PDB entry 7TYL | electron microscopy, 3.30 A resolution | chains A and R of the 6 polymer chains in the assembly

== Chain A ==
Molecule: Guanine nucleotide-binding protein G(s) subunit alpha isoforms short
Source organism: Homo sapiens
UniProt: P63092 (GNAS2_HUMAN); residues 1-394 here = UniProt positions 1-394
Amino-acid sequence (394 residues; row label = number of the first residue in the row):
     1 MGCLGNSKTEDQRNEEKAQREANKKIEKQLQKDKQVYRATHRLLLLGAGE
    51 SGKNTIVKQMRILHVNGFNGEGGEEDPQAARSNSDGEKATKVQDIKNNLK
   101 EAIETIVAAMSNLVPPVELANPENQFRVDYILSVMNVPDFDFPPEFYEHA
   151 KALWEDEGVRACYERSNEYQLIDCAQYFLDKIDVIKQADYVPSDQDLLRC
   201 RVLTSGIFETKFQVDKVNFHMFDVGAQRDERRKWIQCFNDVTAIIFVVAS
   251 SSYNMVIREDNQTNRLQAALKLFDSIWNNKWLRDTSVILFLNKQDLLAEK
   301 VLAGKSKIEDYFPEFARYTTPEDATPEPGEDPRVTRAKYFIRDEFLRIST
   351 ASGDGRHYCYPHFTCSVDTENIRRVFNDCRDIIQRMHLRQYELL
Not modelled in the structure: 1-10, 61-203, 251-263
Construct notes: conflict Asn54 (Ser in P63092), Ala226 (Gly in P63092), Ala268 (Glu in P63092), Lys271 (Asn in P63092), Asp274 (Lys in P63092), Lys280 (Arg in P63092), Asp284 (Thr in P63092), Thr285 (Ile in P63092); engineered mutation Ser366 (Ala in P63092)

== Chain R ==
Molecule: Calcitonin receptor
Source organism: Homo sapiens
UniProt: P30988 (CALCR_HUMAN), isoform P30988-2; residue numbers follow UniProt; this construct covers 25-474
Amino-acid sequence (501 residues; row label = number of the first residue in the row; numbers below 1 keep their minus sign (Met-7 is residue -7)):
    -7 MKTIIALSYIFCLVFADYKDDDDLEVLFQGPAAFSNQTYPTIEPKPFLYV
    43 VGRKKMMDAQYKCYDRMQQLPAYQGEGPYCNRTWDGWLCWDDTPAGVLSY
    93 QFCPDYFPDFDPSEKVTKYCDEKGVWFKHPENNRTWSNYTMCNAFTPEKL
   143 KNAYVLYYLAIVGHSLSIFTLVISLGIFVFFRSLGCQRVTLHKNMFLTYI
   193 LNSMIIIIHLVEVVPNGELVRRDPVSCKILHFFHQYMMACNYFWMLCEGI
   243 YLHTLIVVAVFTEKQRLRWYYLLGWGFPLVPTTIHAITRAVYFNDNCWLS
   293 VETHLLYIIHGPVMAALVVNFFFLLNIVRVLVTKMRETHEAESHMYLKAV
   343 KATMILVPLLGIQFVVFPWRPSNKMLGKIYDYVMHSLIHFQGFFVATIYC
   393 FCNNEVQTTVKRQWAQFKIQWNQRWGRRPSNRSARAAAAAAEAGDIPIYI
   443 CHQELRNEPANNQGEESAEIIPLNIIEQESSAPAGLEVLFQGPHHHHHHH
   493 H
Not modelled in the structure: -7 to 40, 410-493
Disulfides: Cys55-Cys81, Cys72-Cys112, Cys95-Cys134, Cys219-Cys289
Construct notes: expression tag (-7 to 24, 475-493); conflict Leu447 (Pro in P30988)
UniProt features mapped onto this chain:
  - glycosylation (N-linked (GlcNAc...) asparagine): Asn28, Asn73, Asn125, Asn130

== Interface between chain A and chain R ==
Residue-residue contacts (37; chain A residue first):
  Arg38(A) - Glu255(R)
  His41(A) - Phe253(R)
  Val217(A) - Phe253(R)  hydrophobic
  Asp323(A) - His331(R)  salt bridge
  Phe376(A) - Phe253(R)  hydrophobic
  Cys379(A) - Phe253(R)
  Arg380(A) - Val249(R)  hydrogen bond (side chain-backbone)
  Arg380(A) - Val250(R)
  Arg380(A) - Phe253(R)
  Asp381(A) - Lys326(R)  salt bridge
  Asp381(A) - Glu329(R)
  Ile383(A) - Val252(R)  hydrophobic
  Ile383(A) - Phe253(R)  hydrophobic
  Gln384(A) - Ile248(R)  hydrogen bond (side chain-backbone)
  Gln384(A) - Val252(R)
  Gln384(A) - Lys326(R)  hydrogen bond
  Arg385(A) - Lys326(R)  hydrogen bond (side chain-backbone)
  Arg385(A) - Glu329(R)  salt bridge
  Arg385(A) - Thr330(R)
  His387(A) - Leu247(R)
  His387(A) - Ile248(R)
  His387(A) - Val252(R)
  Leu388(A) - Ile248(R)  hydrophobic
  Leu388(A) - Leu323(R)  hydrophobic
  Gln390(A) - Arg180(R)
  Tyr391(A) - Arg180(R)
  Tyr391(A) - Glu240(R)  hydrogen bond
  Tyr391(A) - Tyr243(R)
  Tyr391(A) - Leu244(R)  hydrophobic
  Glu392(A) - Asn395(R)
  Glu392(A) - Asn396(R)
  Leu393(A) - Lys340(R)
  Leu393(A) - Ala344(R)  hydrophobic
  Leu393(A) - Ile347(R)  hydrophobic
  Leu393(A) - Leu348(R)  hydrophobic
  Leu394(A) - Leu323(R)  hydrophobic
  Leu394(A) - Lys340(R)
Other interface residues (no listed pair), chain A (19 interface residues in all): Phe219
Other interface residues (no listed pair), chain R (27 interface residues in all): His184, Ala251, Met327, Leu351, Tyr391

== In short ==
Chain A and chain R form an interface of 19 and 27 residues respectively, with 5 hydrogen bonds and 3 salt
bridges. Polar contacts include Asp323(A)-His331(R), Asp381(A)-Lys326(R) and Arg385(A)-Glu329(R).
Chain A is Guanine nucleotide-binding protein G(s) subunit alpha isoforms short and chain R is Calcitonin
receptor, both from Homo sapiens; the structure, Calcitonin Receptor in complex with Gs and rat amylin
peptide, bypass motif, was determined by electron microscopy (same publication as 7TYF, 7TYH, 7TYI, 7TYN,
7TYO, 7TYW and 3 further entries).
